PDB entry 1AOE | X-ray diffraction, 1.60 A resolution | chain A

# Chain A
Name: Dihydrofolate reductase
Organism: Candida albicans
Notes: EC 1.5.1.3
UniProt: P22906 (DYR_CANAL); residues 1-192 here = UniProt positions 1-192
Amino-acid sequence (192 residues; row label = number of the first residue in the row):
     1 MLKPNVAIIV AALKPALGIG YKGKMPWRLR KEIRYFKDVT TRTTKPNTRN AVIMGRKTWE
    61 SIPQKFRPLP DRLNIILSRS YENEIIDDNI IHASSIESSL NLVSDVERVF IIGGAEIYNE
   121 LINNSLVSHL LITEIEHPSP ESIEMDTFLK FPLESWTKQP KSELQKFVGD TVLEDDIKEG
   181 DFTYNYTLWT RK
Small-molecule neighbours:
  - GW3 (7-(1-ethyl-propyl)-7H-pyrrolo-[3,2-f]quinazoline-1,3-diamine): Ile9, Val10, Ala11, Met25, Glu32, Ile33, Phe36, Thr58, Ser61, Ile62, Leu69, Ile112, Tyr118, Thr133
  - NADPH (NDP; NADPH dihydro-nicotinamide-adenine-dinucleotide phosphate): Val10, Ala11, Ile19, Gly20, Tyr21, Gly23, Lys24, Met25, Trp27, Gly55, Arg56, Lys57, Thr58, Leu77, Ser78, Arg79, Ser80, Ser94, Ile112, Gly113, Gly114, Ala115, Glu116, Ile117, Tyr118, Glu120, Leu121, Thr147

# In short
Ligands of chain A: NADPH and compound GW3.
Chain A is Dihydrofolate reductase (Candida albicans); the structure, Candida albicans dihydrofolate reductase
complexed with dihydro-nicotinamide-adenine-dinucleotide phosphate (NADPH) and
1,3-diamino-7-(1-ethyepropye)-7H-pyrralo-[3,2-f]quinazoline (GW345), was determined by X-ray diffraction,
deposited together with 1M78, 1M79, 1M7A and 1AI9.
